PDB entry 6NUH | X-ray diffraction, 1.59 A resolution | chains A and C

Chain A:
Molecule: SOS response-associated peptidase YedK
Organism: Escherichia coli
Notes: EC 3.4.-.-
UniProt: P76318 (YEDK_ECOLI); numbering as in UniProt (aligned over 2-222)
Amino-acid sequence (226 residues; each row starts with the number of its first residue):
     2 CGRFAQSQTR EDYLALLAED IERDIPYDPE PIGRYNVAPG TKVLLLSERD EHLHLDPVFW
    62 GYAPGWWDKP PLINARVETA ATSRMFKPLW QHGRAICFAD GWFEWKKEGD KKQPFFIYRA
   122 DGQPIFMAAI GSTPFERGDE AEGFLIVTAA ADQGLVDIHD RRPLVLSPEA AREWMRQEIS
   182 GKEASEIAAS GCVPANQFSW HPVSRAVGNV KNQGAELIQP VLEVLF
Differences from the reference sequence: expression tag (223-227)
Curated features (UniProtKB/Swiss-Prot):
  - active site: Cys2 (Nucleophile), Glu105
  - site: Glu105 (Required for sensing abasic sites), His160 (Required to stabilize abasic sites)
  - modified residue: Cys2 (Thiazolidine linkage to a ring-opened DNA abasic site)
  - mutagenesis: Cys2 (C2A: Abolished formation of the DNA-protein cross-link. Reduced binding to single-stranded DNA ...), Arg4 (R4A: Reduced binding to single-stranded DNA), Pro40 (P40G: Reduced binding to single-stranded DNA), Trp67 (W67A: Abolished binding to single-stranded DNA), Trp68 (W68A: Abolished binding to single-stranded DNA), Lys70 (K70A: Slightly reduced binding to single-stranded DNA), Asn75 (N75A: Reduced formation of the DNA-protein cross-link. Reduced binding to single-stranded DNA), Arg77 (R77A: Abolished binding to single-stranded DNA), Thr80 (T80A: Reduced binding to single-stranded DNA), Ser84 (S84A: Reduced binding to single-stranded DNA), Arg85 (R85A: Strongly reduced binding to single-stranded DNA), Glu105 (E105A: Reduced formation of the DNA-protein cross-link. Abolished ability to mediate self-reversal of covalent cross-link with DNA ...), 5 further mutagenesis entries in UniProt
What the authors report for this chain:
  - mutagenesis - C2A, C2S: abolished catalytic activity
  - mutagenesis - N75A, E105A, H160A: decreased catalytic activity
  - mutagenesis - C2A, C2S: increased catalytic activity on ssDNA containing an AP site

Chain C:
Molecule: 7-nt DNA strand
Sequence (7 nucleotides; each row starts with the number of its first residue):
     1 GTCXGGA
Modified residues: PDI (phosphoric acid mono-(3-hydroxy-propyl) ester) at position 4

Chain A / chain C interface:
Residue-residue contacts (31; chain A residue first):
  Gly3(A) with DG5(C), base contact
  Arg4(A) with DG5(C), base contact; DG6(C), base contact
  Ala39(A) with DG5(C), base contact
  Pro40(A) with DG5(C), base contact
  Trp67(A) with DG1(C), stacking on the base
  Trp68(A) with DT2(C), base contact
  Lys70(A) with DT2(C), base contact
  Leu73(A) with DT2(C), sugar contact; DC3(C), sugar contact
  Ile74(A) with DG5(C), base contact
  Asn75(A) with DC3(C), sugar contact; PDI_4(C)
  Ala76(A) with DC3(C), phosphate contact
  Arg77(A) with DC3(C), hydrogen bond to the phosphate; PDI_4(C)
  Ser84(A) with DG1(C), phosphate contact; DT2(C), hydrogen bond to the phosphate
  Arg85(A) with DG1(C), hydrogen bond to the base
  Met86(A) with DG1(C), base contact; DT2(C), sugar contact
  Phe87(A) with DT2(C), phosphate contact; DC3(C), phosphate contact
  Trp106(A) with DG6(C), sugar contact; DA7(C), phosphate contact
  Lys113(A) with DG6(C), phosphate contact
  Thr149(A) with PDI_4(C)
  His160(A) with DG5(C), phosphate contact
  Arg162(A) with PDI_4(C)
  Gly209(A) with DA7(C), sugar contact
  Asn210(A) with DA7(C), phosphate contact
Interface residues without a listed pair, chain A (26 interface residues in all): Cys2, Thr80, Val211

Summary:
Chain A and chain C form an interface of 26 and 7 residues respectively; the contacts include 3 hydrogen bonds
and 1 aromatic stacking contact. Among the polar pairs are Arg85(A)-DG1(C), Arg77(A)-DC3(C) and
Ser84(A)-DT2(C). From the paper: N75A, E105A and H160A of chain A reduce catalytic activity; C2A and C2S of
chain A abolish catalytic activity.
Chain A is SOS response-associated peptidase YedK (Escherichia coli) and chain C is a 7-nt DNA strand; the
structure, Non-covalent DNA-protein complex between E. coli YedK and ssDNA containing an abasic site analog,
was determined by X-ray diffraction, deposited together with 6NUA.
